PDB entry 7PFX | electron microscopy, 4.30 A resolution (low resolution: residue-level contacts below are approximate; hydrogen-bond / salt-bridge calls are withheld) | chains N and J of the 11 polymer chains in the assembly

Chain N:
Name: Histone H2B type 1-K
From: Homo sapiens
UniProt: O60814 (H2B1K_HUMAN); residues 0-125 here correspond to UniProt positions 1-126 (UniProt number = residue number + 1)
Amino-acid sequence (126 residues; row label = number of the first residue in the row; numbering starts at 0):
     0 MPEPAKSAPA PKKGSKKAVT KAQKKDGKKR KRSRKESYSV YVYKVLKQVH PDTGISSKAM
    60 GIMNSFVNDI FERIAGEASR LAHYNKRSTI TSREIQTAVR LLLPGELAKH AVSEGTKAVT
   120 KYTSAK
Not modelled in the structure: 0-29, 125
Curated features (UniProtKB/Swiss-Prot):
  - modified residue: Pro1 (N-acetylproline), Glu2 (ADP-ribosyl glutamic acid), Lys5 (N6-(2-hydroxyisobutyryl)lysine), Ser6 (ADP-ribosylserine), Lys11 (N6-(beta-hydroxybutyryl)lysine), Lys12 (N6-(2-hydroxyisobutyryl)lysine), Ser14 (Phosphoserine), Lys15 (N6-acetyllysine), Lys16 (N6-(beta-hydroxybutyryl)lysine), Lys20 (N6-(2-hydroxyisobutyryl)lysine), Lys23 (N6-(2-hydroxyisobutyryl)lysine), Lys24 (N6-(2-hydroxyisobutyryl)lysine), Lys34 (N6-(2-hydroxyisobutyryl)lysine), Glu35 (PolyADP-ribosyl glutamic acid), Ser36 (Phosphoserine), Lys43 (N6-(2-hydroxyisobutyryl)lysine), Lys46 (N6-(2-hydroxyisobutyryl)lysine), Lys57 (N6,N6-dimethyllysine), Arg79 (Dimethylated arginine), Lys85 (N6,N6,N6-trimethyllysine) and 6 more in UniProt
  - glycosylation: Ser112 (O-linked (GlcNAc) serine)
  - cross-link (Glycyl lysine isopeptide (Lys-Gly)): Lys5 (interchain with G-Cter in SUMO2), Lys20 (interchain with G-Cter in SUMO2), Lys34 (interchain with G-Cter in ubiquitin), Lys120 (interchain with G-Cter in ubiquitin)

Chain J:
Molecule: 177-nt DNA strand
From: synthetic construct
Sequence (177 nucleotides; each row starts with the number of its first residue):
   223 CATGCACTTA CATGCACAGG ATGTATATAT GTGACACGTG CCTGGAGACT AGGGAGTAAT
   283 CCCCTTGGCG GTTAAAACGC GGGGGACAGC GCGTACGTGC GTTTAAGCGG TGCTAGAGCT
   343 GTCTACGACC AATTGAGCGG CCTCGGCACC GGGATTCTCC AGTGGCCAGT GGCGGCC

How chain N and chain J interact:
Pairs across the interface (18; chain N residue first):
  Arg33(N) with DC263(J); DC264(J); DT265(J)
  Glu35(N) with DG266(J)
  Tyr42(N) with DA258(J); DC259(J)
  Gly53(N) with DA258(J)
  Ile54(N) with DC257(J); DA258(J)
  Ser55(N) with DC257(J)
  Ser56(N) with DC257(J)
  Lys85(N) with DA277(J)
  Arg86(N) with DA277(J); DG278(J)
  Ser87(N) with DG276(J); DA277(J)
  Thr88(N) with DG276(J); DA277(J)
Other interface residues (no listed pair), chain N (13 interface residues in all): Lys30, Ser32
Other interface residues (no listed pair), chain J (14 interface residues in all): DG262, DG267, DC341, DT342

Summary:
13 residues of chain N face 14 of chain J across their interface.
Here chain N is Histone H2B type 1-K (Homo sapiens) and chain J is a 177-nt DNA strand (synthetic construct).
Entry 7PFX (Nucleosome 3 of the 4x207 nucleosome array containing H1) was determined by electron microscopy,
deposited together with 7PET, 7PEU, 7PEV, 7PEW, 7PEX, 7PEY and 16 further entries.
